PDB entry 7FDB | electron microscopy, 4.80 A resolution (low resolution: residue-level contacts below are approximate; hydrogen-bond / salt-bridge calls are withheld) | chains I and J of the 31 polymer chains in the assembly

[Chain I]
Protein: V-type proton ATPase subunit E
Organism: Saccharomyces cerevisiae S288C
Reference sequence: P22203 (VATE_YEAST); numbering as in UniProt (aligned over 1-233)
Sequence (233 residues; each row starts with the number of its first residue):
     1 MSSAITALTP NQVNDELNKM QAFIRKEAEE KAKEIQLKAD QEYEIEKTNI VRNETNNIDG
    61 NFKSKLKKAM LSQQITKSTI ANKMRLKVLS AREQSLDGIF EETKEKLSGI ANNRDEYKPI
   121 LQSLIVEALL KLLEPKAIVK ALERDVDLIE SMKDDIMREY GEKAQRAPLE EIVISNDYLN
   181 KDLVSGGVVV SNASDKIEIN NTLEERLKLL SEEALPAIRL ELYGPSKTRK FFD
Not modelled in the structure: 1-7, 233

[Chain J]
Protein: V-type proton ATPase subunit G
Organism: Saccharomyces cerevisiae S288C
Sequence (122 residues; numbered -7 to 114; the number before each row is that of its first residue; numbers below 1 keep their minus sign (Met-7 is residue -7)):
    -7 MDYKDDDDKS QKNGIATLLQ AEKEAHEIVS KARKYRQDKL KQAKTDAAKE IDSYKIQKDK
    53 ELKEFEQKNA GGVGELEKKA EAGVQGELAE IKKIAEKKKD DVVKILIETV IKPSAEVHIN
   113 AL
Not modelled in the structure: -7 to 1, 113-114

[Chain I / chain J interface]
Contacting residue pairs (70; chain I residue first):
  Leu17(I) - Thr9(J)
  Gln21(I) - Gln12(J)
  Gln21(I) - Glu16(J)
  Arg25(I) - Glu16(J)
  Ile35(I) - Ala24(J)
  Ile35(I) - Tyr27(J)
  Gln36(I) - Tyr27(J)
  Lys38(I) - Arg28(J)
  Ala39(I) - Lys31(J)
  Asp40(I) - Lys31(J)
  Glu42(I) - Leu32(J)
  Tyr43(I) - Lys31(J)
  Tyr43(I) - Gln34(J)
  Tyr43(I) - Ala35(J)
  Tyr43(I) - Asp38(J)
  Glu46(I) - Ala35(J)
  Glu46(I) - Lys36(J)
  Glu46(I) - Ala39(J)
  Lys47(I) - Ala35(J)
  Lys47(I) - Asp38(J)
  Lys47(I) - Ala39(J)
  Lys47(I) - Glu42(J)
  Ile50(I) - Ala39(J)
  Ile50(I) - Glu42(J)
  Ile50(I) - Ile43(J)
  Glu54(I) - Ile43(J)
  Ile58(I) - Lys47(J)
  Ile58(I) - Lys50(J)
  Phe62(I) - Lys50(J)
  Phe62(I) - Glu53(J)
  Phe62(I) - Leu54(J)
  Lys65(I) - Leu54(J)
  Lys65(I) - Phe57(J)
  Lys65(I) - Glu58(J)
  Leu66(I) - Phe57(J)
  Ala69(I) - Phe57(J)
  Ala69(I) - Asn61(J)
  Ser72(I) - Asn61(J)
  Thr76(I) - Leu68(J)
  Ile80(I) - Leu68(J)
  Ile80(I) - Ala72(J)
  Met84(I) - Ala72(J)
  Met84(I) - Val76(J)
  Val88(I) - Val76(J)
  Val88(I) - Ile83(J)
  Arg92(I) - Ile83(J)
  Ile99(I) - Val94(J)
  Ile99(I) - Leu98(J)
  Thr103(I) - Leu98(J)
  Thr103(I) - Ile99(J)
  Lys106(I) - Ile99(J)
  Leu107(I) - Ile99(J)
  Ser123(I) - Pro105(J)
  Glu127(I) - Ser106(J)
  Glu127(I) - Ala107(J)
  Leu130(I) - Ala107(J)
  Arg206(I) - Val102(J)
  Arg206(I) - Lys104(J)
  Leu210(I) - Leu98(J)
  Leu210(I) - Thr101(J)
  Ile218(I) - Leu98(J)
  Glu221(I) - Lys90(J)
  Glu221(I) - Asp93(J)
  Glu221(I) - Val94(J)
  Glu221(I) - Ile97(J)
  Leu222(I) - Ile86(J)
  Leu222(I) - Lys90(J)
  Tyr223(I) - Ile83(J)
  Tyr223(I) - Ile86(J)
  Tyr223(I) - Lys90(J)
Also at the interface, not in a pair above, chain I (50 interface residues in all): Glu16, Ile24, Ala28, Val51, Asn61, Lys87, Ala91, Ser95, Glu102, Ile110, Lys163, Gly224
Also at the interface, not in a pair above, chain J (46 interface residues in all): Ile20, Tyr46, Glu73, Leu80, Ala87, Val95, Glu108

[Overview]
50 residues of chain I face 46 of chain J across their interface.
Here chain I is V-type proton ATPase subunit E and chain J is V-type proton ATPase subunit G, both from
Saccharomyces cerevisiae S288C. Entry 7FDB (CryoEM Structures of Reconstituted V-ATPase,State2) was determined
by electron microscopy.
